Entry 8J4U (electron microscopy, 2.97 A resolution); this record covers chains Q and R of the 18 polymer chains in the assembly.

== Chain Q (and R) ==
Name: Nucleoside triphosphate hydrolase
Organism: Escherichia coli
Notes: chain R of this document is another copy of the same molecule, construct and numbering; everything in this record applies to it too
UniProtKB: A0A822U1Y5 (A0A822U1Y5_ECOLX); residue numbers follow UniProt; this construct covers 1-610
Sequence (610 residues; row label = number of the first residue in the row):
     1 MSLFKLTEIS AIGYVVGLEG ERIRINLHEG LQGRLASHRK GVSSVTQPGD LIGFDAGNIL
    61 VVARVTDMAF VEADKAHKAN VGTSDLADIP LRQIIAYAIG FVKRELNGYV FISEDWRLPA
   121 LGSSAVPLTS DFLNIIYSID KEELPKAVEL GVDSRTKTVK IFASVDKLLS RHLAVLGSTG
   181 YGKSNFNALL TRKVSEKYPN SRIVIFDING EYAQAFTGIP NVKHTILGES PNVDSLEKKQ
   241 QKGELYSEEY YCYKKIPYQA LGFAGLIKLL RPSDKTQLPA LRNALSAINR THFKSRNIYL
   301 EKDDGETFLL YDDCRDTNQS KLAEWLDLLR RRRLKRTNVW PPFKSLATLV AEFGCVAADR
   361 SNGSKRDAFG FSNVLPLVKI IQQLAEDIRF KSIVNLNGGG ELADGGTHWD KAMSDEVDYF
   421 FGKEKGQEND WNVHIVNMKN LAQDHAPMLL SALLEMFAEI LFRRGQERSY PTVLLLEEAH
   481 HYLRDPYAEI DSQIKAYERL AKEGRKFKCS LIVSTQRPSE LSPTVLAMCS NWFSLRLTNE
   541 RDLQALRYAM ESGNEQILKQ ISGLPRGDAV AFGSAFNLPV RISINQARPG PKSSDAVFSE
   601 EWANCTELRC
Disordered / not traced: 72-88, 230-237, 356-363, 485-496, 603-610 (chain R: 1-9, 30-45, 68-90, 228-236, 585-610)
Small-molecule neighbours: ATP-gamma-S (AGS; phosphothiophosphoric acid-adenylate ester): Ser178, Thr179, Gly180, Tyr181, Gly182, Lys183, Ser184, Asn185, Gly567, Ile584, Asn585, Gln586, Ser593

== Interface between chain Q and chain R ==
Contacting residue pairs - 46 pairs, chain Q then chain R:
  Gln47(Q) with Trp116(R)
  Thr66(Q) with Gly20(R)
  Asp67(Q) with Leu18(R); Glu19(R); Gly20(R)
  Met68(Q) with Gly17(R); Leu18(R), hydrogen bond (backbone-backbone)
  Ser154(Q) with Trp116(R)
  Arg155(Q) with Trp116(R)
  Asp313(Q) with Pro279(R)
  Arg315(Q) with Arg330(R)
  Ala368(Q) with Thr276(R)
  Phe369(Q) with Lys275(R)
  Leu375(Q) with Lys275(R); Leu278(R), hydrophobic
  Glu386(Q) with Arg282(R), salt bridge
  Arg389(Q) with Phe462(R); Arg499(R); Glu503(R), salt bridge
  Lys439(Q) with Lys506(R)
  Gln443(Q) with Glu498(R), hydrogen bond; Lys502(R)
  Asp444(Q) with Lys495(R); Arg499(R)
  Gln516(Q) with Glu551(R)
  Arg517(Q) with Glu551(R), salt bridge
  Thr538(Q) with Glu551(R), hydrogen bond (side chain-backbone); Ser552(R)
  Asn539(Q) with Arg547(R); Tyr548(R); Met550(R), hydrogen bond (side chain-backbone)
  Glu540(Q) with Glu555(R)
  Arg541(Q) with Tyr548(R), hydrogen bond (side chain-backbone)
  Lys559(Q) with Glu21(R)
  Gly563(Q) with Asp115(R)
  Arg581(Q) with Trp116(R)
  Asp595(Q) with Ser170(R), hydrogen bond
  Ala596(Q) with Lys508(R)
  Phe598(Q) with Asp166(R), hydrogen bond (backbone-side chain); Lys508(R); Ser510(R)
  Ser599(Q) with Lys146(R); Asp166(R), hydrogen bond
  Trp602(Q) with Tyr198(R), hydrophobic; Ser201(R); Pro471(R)
Interface residues without a listed pair, chain Q (46 interface residues in all): Pro48, Ala69, Phe70, Arg92, Ser178, Thr179, Asp316, Ser372, Lys379, Gln382, Asn440, Leu441, Gln560, Pro565, Val597, Glu601
Interface residues without a listed pair, chain R (51 interface residues in all): Val15, Val16, Glu114, Arg117, Leu118, Leu121, Gly122, Leu169, Asn200, Ser273, Asp274, Asn283, Ala358, Lys425, Tyr470, Met528, Gly553

== In short ==
46 residues of chain Q and 51 residues of chain R are in contact, with 8 hydrogen bonds and 3 salt bridges.
Polar contacts include Glu386(Q)-Arg282(R), Arg389(Q)-Glu503(R) and Arg517(Q)-Glu551(R). Bound to chain Q:
ATP-gamma-S.
Chain Q and chain R are both Nucleoside triphosphate hydrolase (Escherichia coli); the structure, Structure of
HerA-Sir2 complex from Escherichia coli Nezha system, was determined by electron microscopy.
